PDB entry 6MQM | X-ray diffraction, 3.48 A resolution | chains B and C of the 3 polymer chains in the assembly

[Chain B]
Name: antibody Fab light chain
Organism: Macaca mulatta
Notes: antibody fragment or engineered binder
Sequence (217 residues; numbered 1 to 212 plus 5 insertion-coded residues; the number before each row is that of its first residue; a row labelled like 30A-30E holds insertion residues (30A, then the next letters in order)):
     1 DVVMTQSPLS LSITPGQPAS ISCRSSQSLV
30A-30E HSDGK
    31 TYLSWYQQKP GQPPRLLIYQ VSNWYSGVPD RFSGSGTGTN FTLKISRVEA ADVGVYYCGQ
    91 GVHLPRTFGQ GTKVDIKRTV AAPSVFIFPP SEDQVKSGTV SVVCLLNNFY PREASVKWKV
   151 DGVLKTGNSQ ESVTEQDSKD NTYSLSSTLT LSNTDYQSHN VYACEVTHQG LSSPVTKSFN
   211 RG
Disulfide bonds: Cys-23/Cys-88, Cys-134/Cys-194

[Chain C]
Name: HIV Env fusion peptide residue 512-519
Sequence (7 residues; row label = number of the first residue in the row):
   512 AVGIGAV

[Chain B / chain C interface]
Pairs across the interface (10; chain B residue first):
  His-30A(B) / Ile-515(C)
  His-30A(B) / Val-518(C)
  Tyr-32(B) / Ala-512(C)  hydrophobic
  Tyr-32(B) / Ile-515(C)
  Gly-91(B) / Ala-512(C)  hydrogen bond (backbone-backbone)
  Gly-91(B) / Ile-515(C)
  Val-92(B) / Ile-515(C)
  Val-92(B) / Gly-516(C)
  Arg-96(B) / Ala-512(C)  hydrogen bond (side chain-backbone)
  Arg-96(B) / Ile-515(C)  hydrogen bond (side chain-backbone)
Interface residues without a listed pair, chain B (7 interface residues in all): Asp-30C, Leu-94
Interface residues without a listed pair, chain C (5 interface residues in all): Ala-517

[Overview]
7 residues of chain B and 5 residues of chain C are in contact; the contacts include 3 hydrogen bonds. Polar
contacts include Arg-96(B)/Ala-512(C), Arg-96(B)/Ile-515(C) and Gly-91(B)/Ala-512(C).
Chain B is antibody Fab light chain (Macaca mulatta) and chain C is HIV Env fusion peptide residue 512-519;
the structure, Vaccine-elicited NHP FP-targeting neutralizing antibody DF1W-a.01 in complex with HIV fusion
peptide (residue 512-519), was determined by X-ray diffraction together with 6MPH, 6MQC, 6MQE, 6MQR, 6N16,
6N1V and 4 further entries from the same study.
